Entry 7JY9 (electron microscopy, 2.70 A resolution); this record covers chains C and D of the 12 polymer chains in the assembly.

== Chain C (and D) ==
Molecule: Protein RecA
Organism: Escherichia coli
Notes: chain D of this document is another copy of the same molecule, construct and numbering; everything in this record applies to it too
Reference sequence: A0A376NU07 (A0A376NU07_ECOLX); residues 0-333 here correspond to UniProt positions 1-334 (UniProt number = residue number + 1)
Sequence (334 residues; each row starts with the number of its first residue; numbering starts at 0):
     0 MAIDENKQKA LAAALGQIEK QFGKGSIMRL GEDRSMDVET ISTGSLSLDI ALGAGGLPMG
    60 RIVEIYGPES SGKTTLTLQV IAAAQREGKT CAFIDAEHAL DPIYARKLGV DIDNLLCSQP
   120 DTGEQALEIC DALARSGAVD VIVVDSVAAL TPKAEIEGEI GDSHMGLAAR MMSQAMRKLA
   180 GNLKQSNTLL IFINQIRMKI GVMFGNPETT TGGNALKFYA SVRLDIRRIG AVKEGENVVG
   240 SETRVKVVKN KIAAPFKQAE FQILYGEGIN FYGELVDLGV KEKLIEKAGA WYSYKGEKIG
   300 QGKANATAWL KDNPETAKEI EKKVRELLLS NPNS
Disordered / not traced: 0
Metal / ion sites: Mg2+: Thr-73 (together with ATP-gamma-S)
Residues lining bound ligands:
  - ATP-gamma-S (AGS; phosphothiophosphoric acid-adenylate ester), molecule 1: Pro-67, Glu-68, Ser-69, Ser-70, Gly-71, Lys-72, Thr-73, Thr-74, Glu-96, Asp-100, Tyr-103, Ser-240, Tyr-264
  - ATP-gamma-S (AGS), molecule 2: Phe-217, Lys-248, Asn-249, Lys-250, Ile-251, Ala-252, Ala-253, Pro-254
Reported in the primary citation:
  - binding site for the 45-nt DNA strand: Met-202, Phe-203, Gly-204, Asn-205, Pro-206, Glu-207, Arg-226 to Lys-232, Trp-290, Lys-297 to Lys-302
  - contacts within the chain: Glu-207/Arg-226 (hydrogen bond), Trp-290/Gln-300 (pi stacking)
  - mutagenesis - K286N, K302N: decreased binding to dsDNA (citing earlier work)
  - binding site for the 45-nt DNA strand: Met-202, Lys-232, Lys-286 to Trp-290, Lys-297 to Lys-302

== How chain C and chain D interact ==
Contacting residue pairs - 78 pairs, chain C then chain D:
  Lys-6(C) with Ala-137(D); Asp-139(D), salt bridge
  Ala-9(C) with Ser-135(D)
  Leu-10(C) with Leu-115(D), hydrophobic; Ala-137(D), hydrophobic
  Ala-13(C) with Ser-135(D)
  Ile-17(C) with Ile-128(D), hydrophobic; Ala-131(D), hydrophobic
  Gln-20(C) with Glu-127(D)
  Phe-21(C) with Gln-124(D); Glu-127(D)
  Ser-25(C) with Ser-117(D), hydrogen bond (backbone-side chain)
  Ile-26(C) with Cys-116(D); Leu-132(D), hydrophobic
  Met-27(C) with Leu-115(D); Cys-116(D), hydrogen bond (backbone-backbone)
  Arg-28(C) with Asp-112(D); Leu-114(D)
  Leu-29(C) with Leu-99(D), hydrophobic; Ile-111(D); Leu-114(D), hydrogen bond (backbone-backbone); Cys-116(D), hydrophobic
  Gly-30(C) with Ile-111(D), hydrogen bond (backbone-backbone); Asp-112(D)
  Met-35(C) with Asp-94(D); Leu-99(D), hydrophobic; Pro-101(D); Cys-116(D), hydrophobic; Gln-118(D)
  Val-37(C) with Asp-100(D)
  Arg-60(C) with His-97(D); Ala-98(D); Leu-99(D)
  Glu-123(C) with Ile-159(D); Gly-160(D)
  Leu-126(C) with Ile-159(D)
  Glu-127(C) with Glu-158(D); Ile-159(D), hydrogen bond (side chain-backbone)
  Met-164(C) with Ile-199(D); Gly-200(D)
  Gly-165(C) with Ile-199(D)
  Ser-172(C) with Arg-196(D), hydrogen bond
  Gln-173(C) with Glu-154(D), hydrogen bond; Ile-159(D); Gly-160(D), hydrogen bond (side chain-backbone); Asp-161(D), hydrogen bond (side chain-backbone); His-163(D)
  Arg-176(C) with Ala-147(D); Thr-150(D), hydrogen bond (backbone-side chain); Glu-154(D), salt bridge
  Lys-177(C) with Glu-154(D); Ile-155(D); Gly-157(D), hydrogen bond (side chain-backbone); Ile-159(D)
  Ala-179(C) with His-97(D)
  Gly-180(C) with His-97(D)
  Lys-183(C) with His-97(D), hydrogen bond (side chain-backbone); Gln-118(D)
  Ala-214(C) with Arg-196(D)
  Lys-216(C) with Glu-68(D)
  Phe-217(C) with Gly-66(D); Pro-67(D); Glu-68(D); Gln-194(D); Ile-195(D); Arg-196(D)
  Tyr-218(C) with Ala-147(D), hydrogen bond (side chain-backbone); Ala-148(D), hydrogen bond (side chain-backbone); Gln-194(D); Arg-196(D)
  Lys-248(C) with Ser-69(D)
  Lys-250(C) with Glu-96(D), salt bridge; Ala-98(D)
  Ile-251(C) with Asp-100(D)
  Pro-254(C) with Tyr-264(D)
  Phe-255(C) with Arg-227(D); Val-237(D), hydrophobic; Tyr-264(D)
Also at the interface, not in a pair above, chain C (44 interface residues in all): Leu-14, Gln-16, Met-170, Ala-174, Gln-184, Asn-213, Ala-253
Also at the interface, not in a pair above, chain D (51 interface residues in all): Lys-72, Asn-113, Asp-120, Gly-136, Val-138, Met-197

== In short ==
The interface between chain C and chain D involves 44 residues on one side and 51 on the other, with 14
hydrogen bonds and 3 salt bridges. Among the polar pairs are Lys-6(C)/Asp-139(D), Arg-176(C)/Glu-154(D) and
Lys-250(C)/Glu-96(D). The paper reports a binding site for the 45-nt DNA strand at Met-202(C), Phe-203(C) and
Gly-204(C) among others; K286N and K302N of chain C reduce binding to dsDNA.
Chain C and chain D are both Protein RecA (Escherichia coli); the structure, Structure of a 9 base pair RecA-D
loop complex, was determined by electron microscopy together with 7JY6, 7JY7 and 7JY8 from the same study.
